Entry 6VLW (X-ray diffraction, 3.42 A resolution); this record covers chains H and G of the 3 polymer chains in the assembly.

Chain H:
Protein: VRC01 Fab Heavy Chain
From: Homo sapiens
Notes: antibody fragment or engineered binder
Amino-acid sequence (227 residues; row label = number of the first residue in the row; a row labelled like 82A-82C holds insertion residues (82A, then the next letters in order)):
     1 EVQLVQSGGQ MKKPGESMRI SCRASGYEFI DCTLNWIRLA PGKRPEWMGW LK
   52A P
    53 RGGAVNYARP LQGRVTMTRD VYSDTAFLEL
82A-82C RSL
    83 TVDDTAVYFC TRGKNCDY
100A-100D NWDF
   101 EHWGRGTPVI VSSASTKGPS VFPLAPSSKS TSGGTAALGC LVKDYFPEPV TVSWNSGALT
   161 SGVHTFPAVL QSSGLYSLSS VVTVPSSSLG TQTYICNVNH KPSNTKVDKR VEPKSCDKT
Not modelled in the structure: 129-133, 215-219
Modified / non-standard residues: Glu1 (pyroglutamic acid; PCA)
Disulfide bonds: Cys22-Cys92, Cys32-Cys98, Cys140-Cys196

Chain G:
Protein: 426cOD
From: Human immunodeficiency virus 1
Amino-acid sequence (199 residues; numbered 1 to 199; the number before each row is that of its first residue):
     1 TISNATIMLP CRPAPPPHCK SNITGLLLLR DGGDTINNTE IFRPSGGDED AQWCMERLGI
    61 PSSVVSTQLL LNGSLAEEEI VIRSKDLSDN AKTICVQLQK SVEIVCTGAG YCQISGRNWS
   121 EAVNQVKKKL KEHFPHKNIS FQSSSGGDLE ITTHSFNCGG EFFYCNTSGL FQDGSGSGHH
   181 HHHHGLNDIF EAQKIEWHE
Not modelled in the structure: 1-3, 174-199
Disulfide bonds: Cys11-Cys165, Cys19-Cys158, Cys54-Cys95, Cys106-Cys112
Glycans and other covalent adducts: N-acetylglucosamine (NAG) linked to Asn22, Asn72, Asn166

How chain H and chain G interact:
Contacting residue pairs (39):
  Asp31(H) with Glu49(G)
  Trp47(H) with Gly32(G); Gly33(G); Asn90(G)
  Trp50(H) with Leu29(G), hydrophobic; Asn90(G), hydrogen bond; Ala91(G)
  Lys52(H) with Asp48(G), salt bridge; Glu49(G); Ala91(G), hydrogen bond (side chain-backbone)
  Arg53(H) with Glu49(G), salt bridge
  Gly54(H) with Asp148(G), hydrogen bond (backbone-backbone); Ile151(G)
  Gly55(H) with Gly147(G)
  Ala56(H) with Asp48(G)
  Val57(H) with Ser145(G); Gly146(G)
  Asn58(H) with Arg30(G), hydrogen bond (side chain-backbone); Gly32(G), hydrogen bond (side chain-backbone); Asn90(G)
  Tyr59(H) with Ser145(G)
  Ala60(H) with Gly32(G)
  Arg61(H) with Asp31(G), hydrogen bond (side chain-backbone); Gly32(G), hydrogen bond (backbone-backbone); Asp34(G); Thr35(G); Ile36(G); Thr39(G), hydrogen bond (side chain-backbone); Glu40(G), salt bridge; Ile41(G)
  Pro62(H) with Asp34(G); Ile36(G)
  Gln64(H) with Asp31(G), hydrogen bond; Arg43(G), hydrogen bond
  Arg71(H) with Asp148(G), salt bridge
  Cys98(H) with Glu49(G)
  Asp99(H) with Lys92(G)
  Trp100B(H) with Asp89(G), hydrogen bond; Asn90(G)
Also at the interface, not in a pair above, chain H (22 interface residues in all): Thr33, Tyr100, Asn100A
Also at the interface, not in a pair above, chain G (24 interface residues in all): Thr93

In short:
The interface between chain H and chain G involves 22 residues on one side and 24 on the other, with 11
hydrogen bonds and 4 salt bridges. Among the polar pairs are Lys52(H)-Asp48(G), Arg53(H)-Glu49(G) and
Arg61(H)-Glu40(G). Covalently linked N-acetylglucosamine: at Asn22(G), Asn72(G) and Asn166(G).
Here chain H is VRC01 Fab Heavy Chain (Homo sapiens) and chain G is 426cOD (Human immunodeficiency virus 1).
Entry 6VLW (Crystal Structure of 426cOD in Complex with VRC01 Fab) was determined by X-ray diffraction.
